Entry 7OQB (electron microscopy, 9.00 A resolution (very low resolution: no residue pairs are listed; an interface is given only as per-side residue counts)); this record covers chains w and y of the 21 polymer chains in the assembly.

# Chain w
Molecule: Small nuclear ribonucleoprotein E
From: Saccharomyces cerevisiae
UniProt: Q12330 (RUXE_YEAST); residues 1-93 here = UniProt positions 1-93
Amino-acid sequence (93 residues; each row starts with the number of its first residue):
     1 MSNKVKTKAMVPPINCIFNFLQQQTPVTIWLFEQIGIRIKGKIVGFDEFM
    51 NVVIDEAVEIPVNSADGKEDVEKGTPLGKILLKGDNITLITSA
Disordered / not traced: 1-9, 64-70

# Chain y
Molecule: Small nuclear ribonucleoprotein G
From: Saccharomyces cerevisiae
UniProt: P40204 (RUXG_YEAST); residues 1-77 here = UniProt positions 1-77
Amino-acid sequence (77 residues; row label = number of the first residue in the row):
     1 MVSTPELKKYMDKKILLNINGSRKVAGILRGYDIFLNVVLDDAMEINGED
    51 PANNHQLGLQTVIRGNSIISLEALDAI
Disordered / not traced: 1, 77

# How chain w and chain y interact
At this resolution (9 A) residue pairs are not listed: 9 residues of chain w and 12 of chain y lie at the interface.

# In short
The interface between chain w and chain y involves 9 residues on one side and 12 on the other.
Chain w is Small nuclear ribonucleoprotein E and chain y is Small nuclear ribonucleoprotein G, both from
Saccharomyces cerevisiae; the structure, The U2 part of Saccharomyces cerevisiae spliceosomal pre-A complex
(delta BS-A ACT1), was determined by electron microscopy together with 7OQC and 7OQE from the same study.
